6HIV - chains AP and AA of the 154 polymer chains in the assembly; structure by electron microscopy, 7.80 A resolution (low resolution: residue-level contacts below are approximate; hydrogen-bond / salt-bridge calls are withheld).

== Chain AP ==
Molecule: uL15m
Organism: Trypanosoma brucei brucei
UniProt: Q57U68 (Q57U68_TRYB2); residue numbers follow UniProt; this construct covers 1-374
Amino-acid sequence (374 residues; numbered 1 to 374; the number before each row is that of its first residue):
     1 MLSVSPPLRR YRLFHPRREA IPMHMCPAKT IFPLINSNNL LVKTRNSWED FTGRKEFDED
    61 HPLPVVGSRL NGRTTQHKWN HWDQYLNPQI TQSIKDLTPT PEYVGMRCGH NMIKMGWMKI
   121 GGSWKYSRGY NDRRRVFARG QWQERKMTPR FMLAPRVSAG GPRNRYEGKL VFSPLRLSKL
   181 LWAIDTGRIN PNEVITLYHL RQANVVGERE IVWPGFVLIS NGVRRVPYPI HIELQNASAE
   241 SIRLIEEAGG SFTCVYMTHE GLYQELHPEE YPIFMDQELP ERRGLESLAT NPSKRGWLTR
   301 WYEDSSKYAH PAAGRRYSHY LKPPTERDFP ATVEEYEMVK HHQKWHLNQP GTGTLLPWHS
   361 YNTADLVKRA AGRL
Unresolved in the structure: 1-9, 137-149
Small-molecule neighbours: NAD (nicotinamide-adenine-dinucleotide): Glu-270, Tyr-271, Pro-272, Met-275

== Chain AA ==
Molecule: 12S rRNA
Organism: Trypanosoma brucei brucei
Sequence (1179 nucleotides; row label = number of the first residue in the row; note: 26 numbers in that range are skipped by the numbering (no residue carries them; nothing is unmodelled there); a row labelled like 848A-848Z holds insertion residues (848A, then the next letters in order)):
     1 AUUUUACCAA UUAAGAAGAA UAUUAUAAUA AUGGGUGUCU UAUAUUUUAA AUAAAUAUUU
    61 AAAUUCCGUG UAGUAAAUUU AUUAUUUGUA UUAUUUAUAU AAUAGGUGUA UUAUAUUUAA
   121 AUUUUAAAUU UGUUGUUUUA UAUUUAGAUA CAUAUUUAUA GAUUAAUAUA UUUAAAUAAU
   181 AUUUUAAAAU UUAUUGAACU GUAAUUAUUA GUUUAAUAUU UUUAGUUUGA UGUUGAAAUA
   241 UUUAAUUAAA GAUGUUACAG UUGUUCUAUA UGUACCAAAU AAAUAUAGUA AGAUUAUUUU
   301 AGUUGAAUUA AUAAAUAAAU AUUUAUUUUU CUUUGUAAAU AUUAUGAACA AUUUAAAAAU
   361 UAAUCUGUUU AACUAAAAUG UUAUAUAUAA UAAUCUAAGU UAAUUUGAAU AUUAAAAGUA
   421 CAAGUAUAAU UUGUAAUUCU AAAGUAUAUU AAUUUUAUAU UUUUAGUAGG UAAAUGAAAA
   481 GUAUAAAUGG AUAUAACUUA AUAUUUAAUA UUUGUUUAAU GAAAAGUAUU UUAUUAUUAU
   541 AUUGUAUAGU AUUAUUAUAG UGUAUAGUUU UUUAAAAAUA UAAAAAUAUU GUUAAUAAAA
   601 UUAUCGUAUU UUAAGUGCGU UAAUUAAAUG CGUUUAUCUA AGAUAAUUAU UUAAGAUUAU
   661 UCUUGUAAAU AUAUUUAAAU AUUAAUAAUU CUUAAAAUAA AGAAACAUCC UCAAUUGCAA
   721 UAUUAUUGUA GCAUAGUAAU UUCUUAACUA AGUAUUUAAU UUUUCCAUAG AAAAUUUUUA
   781 AAUUACAAGA AAGAAAAUAA AGUAUGAAUU AAUAUCAAAA UUUUAAUAAA AAUUAAAAAA
   841 UUAAAAUA
848A-848Z GGGCAAGUCCUACUCUCCUUUACAAA
  849A G
   875 AGAAACAUUA UGAUAUGUAA UUGUAUGUUU GAUUGGGGCA AUACUAUAUU UAUUUAUAUA
   935 GCAUAAGAAC UAUAUUCUUU GAAAUUAUAA AAGGUUCGAG CAGGUUAACA AGCAUUAAAA
   995 AUAAAUGUGU UUCAUCGUCU ACUUAUUACC AUGAUUGAUU GUUCAUCAAA AUAGUAAUUC
  1055 GUUAGUUGGG UUAAAAUCGU UGUAAAGCAG AUUUGUUUAU AUAUUUAAUU UUUAUAAUUA
  1115 AUAAUAAUUA AUAUAAGUAC GCAAGGAUUG AUUAUUGAAA AAAGAAAGAA GAAUAUAAUU
  1175 UAUA
Unresolved in the structure: 199-276, 304-316, 345-368, 449-453, 584-793, 848A-848Z, 849A, 894-943, 956-1095, 1117-1155, 1177-1178
Differences from the reference sequence: conflict A448 (U1811 in 343546), U454 (G1817 in 343546), U455 (G1818 in 343546), A622 (U1985 in 343546), A636 (G1999 in 343546), G702 (A2065 in 343546), C706 (U2069 in 343546), C743 (G2106 in 343546), G752 (A2115 in 343546), U757 (A2120 in 343546), U760 (G2123 in 343546), U762 (G2125 in 343546), G789 (C2152 in 343546), G793 (U2156 in 343546), A877 (Unk2241 in 343546)
Ion coordination: Mg2+ site 1 near A30 (its only coordinating residue here); Mg2+ site 2 near A140 (its only coordinating residue here); Mg2+ site 3 near A146 (its only coordinating residue here); Mg2+ site 4: A411, U413; Mg2+ site 5: U438, C439

== How chain AP and chain AA interact ==
Contacting residue pairs (130; chain AP residue first):
  Arg-10(AP) / A378(AA)
  Arg-10(AP) / U379(AA)
  Arg-10(AP) / U458(AA)
  Tyr-11(AP) / A378(AA)
  Tyr-11(AP) / U379(AA)
  Tyr-11(AP) / U463(AA)
  Arg-12(AP) / U379(AA)
  Leu-13(AP) / A378(AA)
  Gly-67(AP) / G469(AA)
  Ser-68(AP) / G469(AA)
  Arg-69(AP) / G469(AA)
  Arg-69(AP) / G470(AA)
  Leu-70(AP) / G470(AA)
  Gln-76(AP) / A479(AA)
  Lys-78(AP) / A479(AA)
  Ser-93(AP) / A479(AA)
  Ile-94(AP) / U482(AA)
  Lys-95(AP) / A479(AA)
  Lys-95(AP) / G481(AA)
  Lys-95(AP) / U482(AA)
  Asp-96(AP) / A479(AA)
  Pro-99(AP) / U153(AA)
  Thr-100(AP) / U153(AA)
  Glu-102(AP) / A152(AA)
  Glu-102(AP) / U153(AA)
  Glu-102(AP) / A154(AA)
  Tyr-103(AP) / U153(AA)
  Val-104(AP) / A152(AA)
  Gly-105(AP) / A152(AA)
  Met-106(AP) / A152(AA)
  Arg-107(AP) / A150(AA)
  Arg-107(AP) / A152(AA)
  Arg-107(AP) / U475(AA)
  Cys-108(AP) / A296(AA)
  Cys-108(AP) / U475(AA)
  Cys-108(AP) / G476(AA)
  Gly-109(AP) / U475(AA)
  Ile-113(AP) / A341(AA)
  Ile-113(AP) / U342(AA)
  Lys-114(AP) / U320(AA)
  Lys-114(AP) / A321(AA)
  Lys-114(AP) / U342(AA)
  Gly-116(AP) / A321(AA)
  Gly-116(AP) / U322(AA)
  Trp-117(AP) / U322(AA)
  Trp-117(AP) / A474(AA)
  Trp-117(AP) / U475(AA)
  Met-118(AP) / A474(AA)
  Met-118(AP) / U475(AA)
  Lys-119(AP) / U297(AA)
  Lys-119(AP) / U298(AA)
  Lys-119(AP) / A474(AA)
  Lys-119(AP) / G476(AA)
  Ile-120(AP) / U295(AA)
  Ile-120(AP) / A296(AA)
  Ile-120(AP) / U297(AA)
  Gly-121(AP) / U295(AA)
  Gly-122(AP) / A474(AA)
  Ser-123(AP) / A474(AA)
  Trp-124(AP) / U294(AA)
  Trp-124(AP) / U295(AA)
  Lys-125(AP) / A128(AA)
  Lys-125(AP) / U129(AA)
  Ser-127(AP) / U294(AA)
  Arg-128(AP) / G288(AA)
  Asn-131(AP) / U183(AA)
  Asn-131(AP) / A293(AA)
  Asn-131(AP) / U294(AA)
  Arg-133(AP) / U342(AA)
  Arg-134(AP) / A150(AA)
  Arg-134(AP) / U182(AA)
  Arg-134(AP) / U183(AA)
  Arg-135(AP) / U183(AA)
  Arg-135(AP) / U184(AA)
  Val-136(AP) / U183(AA)
  Phe-151(AP) / C67(AA)
  Met-152(AP) / C66(AA)
  Met-152(AP) / C67(AA)
  Arg-156(AP) / C66(AA)
  Arg-156(AP) / C944(AA)
  Ser-158(AP) / A165(AA)
  Pro-162(AP) / A165(AA)
  Pro-162(AP) / A166(AA)
  Arg-163(AP) / U163(AA)
  Arg-163(AP) / U164(AA)
  Arg-163(AP) / A166(AA)
  Asn-164(AP) / A62(AA)
  Asn-164(AP) / A63(AA)
  Arg-165(AP) / A61(AA)
  Arg-165(AP) / A62(AA)
  Tyr-166(AP) / A166(AA)
  Tyr-166(AP) / U167(AA)
  Lys-169(AP) / U164(AA)
  Lys-169(AP) / A166(AA)
  Lys-169(AP) / U167(AA)
  Pro-174(AP) / G161(AA)
  Arg-176(AP) / G161(AA)
  Arg-176(AP) / U173(AA)
  Lys-179(AP) / U159(AA)
  Lys-179(AP) / A160(AA)
  Arg-188(AP) / A158(AA)
  Asn-204(AP) / A158(AA)
  Asn-204(AP) / U159(AA)
  Val-205(AP) / U159(AA)
  Gly-207(AP) / U159(AA)
  Arg-209(AP) / U159(AA)
  Arg-209(AP) / A160(AA)
  Arg-209(AP) / U177(AA)
  Glu-210(AP) / U159(AA)
  Glu-210(AP) / A160(AA)
  Ile-219(AP) / G161(AA)
  Ile-219(AP) / A170(AA)
  Ser-220(AP) / U171(AA)
  Ser-220(AP) / U172(AA)
  Asn-221(AP) / U171(AA)
  Asn-221(AP) / U172(AA)
  Asn-221(AP) / U173(AA)
  Gly-222(AP) / U172(AA)
  Ser-238(AP) / A170(AA)
  Ser-238(AP) / U171(AA)
  Glu-240(AP) / U171(AA)
  Arg-283(AP) / U167(AA)
  Arg-283(AP) / A168(AA)
  Ser-287(AP) / A168(AA)
  Lys-294(AP) / U169(AA)
  Lys-368(AP) / U167(AA)
  Arg-369(AP) / U167(AA)
  Arg-369(AP) / A168(AA)
  Ala-370(AP) / A166(AA)
  Ala-370(AP) / U167(AA)
Interface residues without a listed pair, chain AP (91 interface residues in all): Asn-111, Met-112, Met-115, Tyr-130, Asp-132, Gly-160, Gly-161, Glu-167, Leu-170, Phe-172, Val-206, Val-217, Val-223, Asn-236, Ala-239, Val-367, Ala-371
Interface residues without a listed pair, chain AA (60 interface residues in all): U149, U157, A457, A483, A496

== Summary ==
91 residues of chain AP and 60 residues of chain AA are in contact. Ligands of chain AP: NAD. A411(AA) and
U413(AA) form the Mg2+ site 4. U438(AA) and C439(AA) form the Mg2+ site 5.
Here chain AP is uL15m and chain AA is 12S rRNA, both from Trypanosoma brucei brucei. Entry 6HIV (Cryo-EM
structure of the Trypanosoma brucei mitochondrial ribosome - This entry contains the complete mitoribosome)
was determined by electron microscopy together with 6HIW, 6HIX, 6HIY and 6HIZ from the same study.
